Entry 6ZO0 (X-ray diffraction, 2.23 A resolution); this record covers chains BBB and CCC of the 3 polymer chains in the assembly.

[Chain BBB]
Molecule: Urease subunit beta
Organism: Sporosarcina pasteurii
Notes: EC 3.5.1.5
Reference sequence: P41021 (URE2_SPOPA); numbering as in UniProt (aligned over 5-126)
Amino-acid sequence (122 residues; row label = number of the first residue in the row):
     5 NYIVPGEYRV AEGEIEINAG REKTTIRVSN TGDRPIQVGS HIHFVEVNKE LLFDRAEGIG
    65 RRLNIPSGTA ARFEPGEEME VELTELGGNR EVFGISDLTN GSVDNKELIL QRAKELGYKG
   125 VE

[Chain CCC]
Molecule: Urease subunit alpha
Organism: Sporosarcina pasteurii
Notes: EC 3.5.1.5
Reference sequence: A0A0H3YL32 (A0A0H3YL32_SPOPA); residues 1-570 here = UniProt positions 1-570
Amino-acid sequence (570 residues; numbered 1 to 570; the number before each row is that of its first residue):
     1 MKINRQQYAE SYGPTVGDQV RLADTDLWIE VEKDYTTYGD EANFGGGKVL REGMGENGTY
    61 TRTENVLDLL LTNALILDYT GIYKADIGVK DGYIVGIGKG GNPDIMDGVT PNMIVGTATE
   121 VIAAEGKIVT AGGIDTHVHF INPDQVDVAL ANGITTLFGG GTGPAEGSKA TTVTPGPWNI
   181 EKMLKSTEGL PINVGILGKG HGSSIAPIME QIDAGAAGLK IHEDWGATPA SIDRSLTVAD
   241 EADVQVAIHS DTLNEAGFLE DTLRAINGRV IHSFHVEGAG GGHAPDIMAM AGHPNVLPSS
   301 TNPTRPFTVN TIDEHLDMLM VCHHLKQNIP EDVAFADSRI RPETIAAEDI LHDLGIISMM
   361 STDALAMGRA GEMVLRTWQT ADKMKKQRGP LAEEKNGSDN FRAKRYVSKY TINPAIAQGI
   421 AHEVGSIEEG KFADLVLWEP KFFGVKADRV IKGGIIAYAQ IGDPSASIPT PQPVMGRRMY
   481 GTVGDLIHDT NITFMSKSSI QQGVPAKLGL KRRIGTVKNC RNIGKKDMKW NDVTTDIDIN
   541 PETYEVKVDG EVLTCEPVKE LPMAQRYFLF
Modified residues: Lys-220 (lysine nz-carboxylic acid; KCX); Cys-322 (3,4-dimethylcatechol cysteine; QO8)
Ion coordination: Ni2+ site 1: His-137, His-139, Lys-220, Asp-363 (together with hydroxide ion); Ni2+ site 2: Lys-220, His-249, His-275 (together with hydroxide ion)
Residues lining bound ligands: hydroxide ion (OH): His-137, His-139, Lys-220, His-222, His-249, His-275, Gly-280, Asp-363

[How chain BBB and chain CCC interact]
Residue-residue contacts (99):
  Ile-7(BBB) / Arg-21(CCC)
  Ile-7(BBB) / Asp-24(CCC)
  Val-8(BBB) / Arg-21(CCC)  hydrogen bond (backbone-side chain)
  Pro-9(BBB) / Ala-23(CCC)
  Pro-9(BBB) / Asp-24(CCC)
  Pro-9(BBB) / Lys-441(CCC)
  Pro-9(BBB) / Tyr-567(CCC)
  Gly-10(BBB) / Val-20(CCC)
  Gly-10(BBB) / Arg-21(CCC)
  Gly-10(BBB) / Ala-23(CCC)  hydrogen bond (backbone-backbone)
  Gly-10(BBB) / Pro-440(CCC)
  Gly-10(BBB) / Lys-441(CCC)
  Glu-11(BBB) / Val-20(CCC)
  Glu-11(BBB) / Arg-21(CCC)  salt bridge
  Glu-11(BBB) / Trp-28(CCC)
  Tyr-12(BBB) / Ala-9(CCC)
  Tyr-12(BBB) / Pro-14(CCC)
  Tyr-12(BBB) / Gln-19(CCC)
  Tyr-12(BBB) / Val-20(CCC)  hydrophobic
  Tyr-12(BBB) / Gly-126(CCC)
  Arg-13(BBB) / Asp-18(CCC)
  Arg-13(BBB) / Gln-19(CCC)  hydrogen bond
  Arg-13(BBB) / Trp-28(CCC)
  Arg-13(BBB) / Gly-397(CCC)
  Val-14(BBB) / Arg-5(CCC)
  Val-14(BBB) / Gln-6(CCC)
  Val-14(BBB) / Ala-9(CCC)  hydrophobic
  Val-14(BBB) / Asp-18(CCC)
  Ala-15(BBB) / Arg-5(CCC)
  Ala-15(BBB) / Gly-17(CCC)
  Ala-15(BBB) / Asp-18(CCC)  hydrogen bond (backbone-side chain)
  Glu-16(BBB) / Arg-5(CCC)
  Gly-17(BBB) / Arg-5(CCC)
  Glu-18(BBB) / Lys-2(CCC)
  Glu-18(BBB) / Ile-3(CCC)
  Glu-18(BBB) / Arg-5(CCC)
  Ile-19(BBB) / Met-1(CCC)
  Ile-19(BBB) / Lys-2(CCC)
  Ile-19(BBB) / Ile-3(CCC)  hydrogen bond (backbone-backbone)
  Ile-19(BBB) / Arg-5(CCC)
  Ile-19(BBB) / Tyr-8(CCC)  hydrophobic
  Ile-19(BBB) / Thr-15(CCC)
  Ile-19(BBB) / Tyr-38(CCC)  hydrophobic
  Glu-20(BBB) / Met-1(CCC)
  Glu-20(BBB) / Tyr-38(CCC)
  Ile-21(BBB) / Met-1(CCC)  hydrogen bond (backbone-backbone)
  Ile-21(BBB) / Ile-3(CCC)  hydrophobic
  Ile-21(BBB) / Tyr-38(CCC)
  Ile-21(BBB) / Gly-39(CCC)
  Asn-22(BBB) / Tyr-38(CCC)  hydrogen bond (backbone-backbone)
  Asn-22(BBB) / Gly-39(CCC)
  Arg-25(BBB) / Asp-40(CCC)  salt bridge
  Arg-25(BBB) / Asp-107(CCC)  salt bridge
  Gly-43(BBB) / Gly-47(CCC)
  Gly-43(BBB) / Arg-51(CCC)
  Ser-44(BBB) / Val-49(CCC)
  His-45(BBB) / Gly-39(CCC)  hydrogen bond (side chain-backbone)
  His-45(BBB) / Asp-40(CCC)  salt bridge
  His-45(BBB) / Val-49(CCC)
  His-45(BBB) / Met-54(CCC)
  His-45(BBB) / Ile-105(CCC)
  Ile-46(BBB) / Met-54(CCC)
  Arg-66(BBB) / Gly-39(CCC)  hydrogen bond (side chain-backbone)
  Arg-66(BBB) / Asp-40(CCC)  salt bridge
  Asn-68(BBB) / Met-1(CCC)
  Pro-70(BBB) / Met-1(CCC)
  Pro-70(BBB) / Ile-3(CCC)  hydrophobic
  Pro-70(BBB) / Tyr-12(CCC)
  Ser-71(BBB) / Tyr-12(CCC)  hydrogen bond (backbone-side chain)
  Ser-71(BBB) / Gly-39(CCC)
  Ser-71(BBB) / Glu-41(CCC)  hydrogen bond (side chain-backbone)
  Ser-71(BBB) / Asn-43(CCC)  hydrogen bond
  Ser-71(BBB) / Val-49(CCC)
  Gly-72(BBB) / Asn-43(CCC)
  Gly-72(BBB) / Lys-48(CCC)
  Gly-72(BBB) / Val-49(CCC)
  Thr-73(BBB) / Gly-47(CCC)
  Leu-90(BBB) / Ile-105(CCC)
  Gly-91(BBB) / Asp-104(CCC)
  Gly-91(BBB) / Ile-105(CCC)  hydrogen bond (backbone-backbone)
  Gly-91(BBB) / Met-106(CCC)
  Gly-91(BBB) / Asp-107(CCC)
  Gly-92(BBB) / Pro-103(CCC)
  Gly-92(BBB) / Ile-105(CCC)
  Gly-92(BBB) / Met-106(CCC)  hydrogen bond (backbone-backbone)
  Gly-92(BBB) / Asp-107(CCC)  hydrogen bond (backbone-side chain)
  Asn-93(BBB) / Pro-103(CCC)  hydrogen bond (backbone-backbone)
  Asn-93(BBB) / Asp-104(CCC)  hydrogen bond (backbone-backbone)
  Arg-94(BBB) / Asp-104(CCC)  hydrogen bond (backbone-backbone)
  Glu-95(BBB) / Asp-104(CCC)  hydrogen bond (backbone-backbone)
  Glu-95(BBB) / Ile-105(CCC)
  Val-96(BBB) / Ile-105(CCC)  hydrophobic
  Phe-97(BBB) / Glu-52(CCC)
  Phe-97(BBB) / Gly-53(CCC)
  Phe-97(BBB) / Thr-59(CCC)
  Phe-97(BBB) / Asp-104(CCC)
  Gly-98(BBB) / Glu-52(CCC)
  Ile-99(BBB) / Glu-52(CCC)  hydrogen bond (backbone-side chain)
  Ile-99(BBB) / Gly-53(CCC)
Also at the interface, not in a pair above, chain BBB (39 interface residues in all): Tyr-6, Ile-69
Also at the interface, not in a pair above, chain CCC (47 interface residues in all): Asn-4, Gly-13, Val-16, Asp-26, Thr-37, Arg-566

[Summary]
Chain BBB and chain CCC form an interface of 39 and 47 residues respectively; the contacts include 20 hydrogen
bonds and 5 salt bridges. Among the polar pairs are Glu-11(BBB)/Arg-21(CCC), Arg-25(BBB)/Asp-40(CCC) and
Arg-25(BBB)/Asp-107(CCC). Chain CCC binds hydroxide ion.
Here chain BBB is Urease subunit beta and chain CCC is Urease subunit alpha, both from Sporosarcina pasteurii.
Entry 6ZO0 (2.23 A resolution 3,4-dimethylcatechol (3,4-dimethylbenzene-1,2-diol) inhibited Sporosarcina
pasteurii urease) was determined by X-ray diffraction, deposited together with 6ZNY, 6ZNZ, 6ZO1, 6ZO2 and
6ZO3.
